5IE1 - chain A; structure by X-ray diffraction, 2.30 A resolution.

Chain A:
Protein: Beta-secretase 1
Source organism: Homo sapiens
Notes: EC 3.4.23.46
UniProtKB: P56817 (BACE1_HUMAN); residues -18 to 392 here correspond to UniProt positions 43-453 (UniProt number = residue number + 61)
Amino-acid sequence (411 residues; row label = number of the first residue in the row; numbers below 1 keep their minus sign (Leu-18 is residue -18)):
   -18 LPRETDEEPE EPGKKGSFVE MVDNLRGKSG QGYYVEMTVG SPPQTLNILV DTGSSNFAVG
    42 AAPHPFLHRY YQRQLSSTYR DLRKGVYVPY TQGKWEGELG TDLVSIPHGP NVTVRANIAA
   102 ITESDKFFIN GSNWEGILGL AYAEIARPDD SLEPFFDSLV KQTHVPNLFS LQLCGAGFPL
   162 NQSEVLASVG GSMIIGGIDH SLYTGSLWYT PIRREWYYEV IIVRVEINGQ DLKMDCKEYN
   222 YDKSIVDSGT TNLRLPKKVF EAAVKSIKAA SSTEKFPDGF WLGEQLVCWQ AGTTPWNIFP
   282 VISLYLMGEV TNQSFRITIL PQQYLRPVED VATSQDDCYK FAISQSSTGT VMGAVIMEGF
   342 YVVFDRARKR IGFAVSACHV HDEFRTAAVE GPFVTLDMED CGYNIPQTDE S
Not modelled in the structure: -18 to -2, 157-167, 272-278, 310-317, 386-392
Cystine bridges: Cys155-Cys359, Cys217-Cys382, Cys269-Cys319
Sequence notes: conflict Lys-5 (Arg56 in P56817), Lys-4 (Arg57 in P56817)
Small-molecule neighbours: 6BS (3-[2-amino-6-(2-methylphenyl)quinolin-3-yl]-N-(3,3-dimethylbutyl)propanamide): Asp32, Gly34, Ser35, Val69, Tyr71, Gly74, Lys75, Trp76, Asp106, Lys107, Phe108, Ile118, Ile126, Arg128, Tyr198, Asp228, Thr231
UniProt features mapped onto this chain:
  - active site: Asp32, Asp228
  - modified residue (N6-acetyllysine): Lys65, Lys214, Lys218, Lys224, Lys238, Lys239, Lys246
  - glycosylation (N-linked (GlcNAc...) asparagine): Asn92, Asn111, Asn162, Asn293

Overview:
Bound to chain A: compound 6BS. UniProt lists active-site residues Asp32 and Asp228.
Chain A is Beta-secretase 1 (Homo sapiens); the structure, Crystal structure of BACE1 in complex with
3-(2-amino-6-(o-tolyl)quinolin-3-yl)-N-(3,3-dimethylbutyl)propanamide, was determined by X-ray diffraction
(same publication as 5I3V, 5I3W, 5I3X and 5I3Y).
